Entry 6KE9 (X-ray diffraction, 2.22 A resolution); this record covers chains A and J of the 10 polymer chains in the assembly.

== Chain A ==
Protein: Histone H3.1
From: Homo sapiens
Reference sequence: P68431 (H31_HUMAN); residues 40-135 here correspond to UniProt positions 41-136 (UniProt number = residue number + 1)
Chain sequence (96 residues; each row starts with the number of its first residue):
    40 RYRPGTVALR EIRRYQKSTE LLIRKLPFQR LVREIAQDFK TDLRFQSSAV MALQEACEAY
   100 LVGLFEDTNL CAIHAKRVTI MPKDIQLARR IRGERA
Unresolved in the structure: 135
Curated features (UniProtKB/Swiss-Prot):
  - modified residue: Tyr41 (Phosphotyrosine), Lys56 (N6,N6,N6-trimethyllysine), Ser57 (Phosphoserine), Lys64 (N6-(2-hydroxyisobutyryl)lysine), Lys79 (N6,N6,N6-trimethyllysine), Thr80 (Phosphothreonine), Ser86 (Phosphoserine), Thr107 (Phosphothreonine), Lys115 (N6-acetyllysine), Lys122 (N6-(2-hydroxyisobutyryl)lysine)

== Chain J ==
Molecule: Human Telomeric DNA
From: Homo sapiens
Sequence (145 nucleotides; each row starts with the number of its first residue; numbers below 1 keep their minus sign (DA-72 is residue -72)):
   -72 ATCACCCTAA CCCTAACCCT AACCCTAACC CTAACCCTAA CCCTAACCCT AACCCTAACC
   -12 CTAACCCTAA CCCTAACCCT AACCCTAACC CTAACCCTAA CCCTAACCCT AACCCTAACC
    48 CTAACCCTAA CCCTAACCCT AAGAT

== Interface between chain A and chain J ==
Pairs across the interface (23; chain A residue first):
  Arg40(A) - DA9(J)  hydrogen bond to the base
  Arg40(A) - DC10(J)  hydrogen bond to the sugar
  Tyr41(A) - DC-67(J)  sugar contact
  Tyr41(A) - DC-66(J)  sugar contact
  Tyr41(A) - DA9(J)  sugar contact
  Tyr41(A) - DC10(J)  hydrogen bond to the phosphate
  Arg42(A) - DA9(J)  phosphate contact
  Pro43(A) - DA8(J)  phosphate contact
  Gly44(A) - DA8(J)  hydrogen bond to the phosphate
  Gly44(A) - DA9(J)  hydrogen bond to the phosphate
  Thr45(A) - DA9(J)  hydrogen bond to the phosphate
  Val46(A) - DA9(J)  hydrogen bond to the phosphate
  Val46(A) - DC10(J)  phosphate contact
  Ala47(A) - DA9(J)  hydrogen bond to the phosphate
  Arg49(A) - DC-66(J)  phosphate contact
  Arg49(A) - DT-65(J)  salt bridge to the phosphate
  Arg63(A) - DC18(J)  phosphate contact
  Lys64(A) - DC18(J)  hydrogen bond to the phosphate
  Leu65(A) - DC17(J)  phosphate contact
  Leu65(A) - DC18(J)  hydrogen bond to the phosphate
  Pro66(A) - DC17(J)  phosphate contact
  Arg69(A) - DC17(J)  salt bridge to the phosphate
  Arg83(A) - DA27(J)  sugar contact

== In short ==
15 residues of chain A and 9 residues of chain J are in contact; the contacts include 10 hydrogen bonds and 2
salt bridges. Polar contacts include Arg40(A)-DA9(J), Arg40(A)-DC10(J) and Tyr41(A)-DC10(J).
Here chain A is Histone H3.1 and chain J is Human Telomeric DNA, both from Homo sapiens. Entry 6KE9 (The Human
Telomeric Nucleosome Displays Distinct Structural and Dynamic Properties) was determined by X-ray diffraction
together with 6L9H and 6LE9 from the same study.
